PDB entry 2V22 | X-ray diffraction, 2.60 A resolution | chains A and B

[Chain A]
Molecule: Cell division protein kinase 2
Organism: Homo sapiens
Notes: EC 2.7.1.37
UniProtKB: P24941 (CDK2_HUMAN); residue numbers follow UniProt; this construct covers 1-298
Sequence (298 residues; row label = number of the first residue in the row):
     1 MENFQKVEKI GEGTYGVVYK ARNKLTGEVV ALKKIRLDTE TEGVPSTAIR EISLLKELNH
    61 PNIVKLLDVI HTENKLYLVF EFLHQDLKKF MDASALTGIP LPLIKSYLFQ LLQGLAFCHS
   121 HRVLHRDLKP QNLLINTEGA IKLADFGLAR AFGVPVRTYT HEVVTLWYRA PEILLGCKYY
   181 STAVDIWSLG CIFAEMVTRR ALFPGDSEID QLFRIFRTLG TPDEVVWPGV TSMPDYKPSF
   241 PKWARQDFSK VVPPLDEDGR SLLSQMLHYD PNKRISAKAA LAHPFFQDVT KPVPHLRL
Not modelled in the structure: 297-298

[Chain B]
Molecule: Cyclin-A2
Organism: Homo sapiens
UniProtKB: P20248 (CCNA2_HUMAN); residue numbers follow UniProt; this construct covers 174-432
Sequence (259 residues; numbered 174 to 432; the number before each row is that of its first residue):
   174 EVPDYHEDIH TYLREMEVKC KPKVGYMKKQ PDITNSMRAI LVDWLVEVGE EYKLQNETLH
   234 LAVNYIDRFL SSMSVLRGKL QLVGTAAMLL ASKFEEIYPP EVAEFVYITD DTYTKKQVLR
   294 MEHLVLKVLT FDLAAPTVNQ FLTQYFLHQQ PANCKVESLA MFLGELSLID ADPYLKYLPS
   354 VIAGAAFHLA LYTVTGQSWP ESLIRKTGYT LESLKPCLMD LHQTYLKAPQ HAQQSIREKY
   414 KNSKYHGVSL LNPPETLNL
Not modelled in the structure: 174
Residues lining bound ligands: C35 (n~2~-{[1-(4-chlorophenyl)-5-methyl-1H-1,2,4-triazol-3-yl]carbonyl}-n~5~-(diaminomethylidene)-L-ornithyl-L-leucyl-L-isoleucyl-4-fluoro-L-phenylalaninamide): M210, I213, L214, W217, E220, V221, E224, R250, L253, Q254, I281, T282, D283, T285

[Interface between chain A and chain B]
Contacting residue pairs - 62 pairs, chain A then chain B:
  T39(A) - K289(B)
  T39(A) - L292(B)
  E40(A) - K288(B)
  E40(A) - L292(B)
  T41(A) - V275(B)
  E42(A) - K266(B)  hydrogen bond (backbone-side chain)
  E42(A) - E274(B)
  E42(A) - V275(B)
  G43(A) - K266(B)
  G43(A) - L292(B)
  G43(A) - E295(B)
  V44(A) - K266(B)  hydrogen bond (backbone-side chain)
  V44(A) - E295(B)  hydrogen bond (backbone-side chain)
  V44(A) - L299(B)  hydrophobic
  S46(A) - K266(B)
  I49(A) - L263(B)  hydrophobic
  I49(A) - L299(B)  hydrophobic
  I49(A) - L306(B)  hydrophobic
  R50(A) - K266(B)
  R50(A) - F267(B)  hydrogen bond (side chain-backbone)
  R50(A) - E269(B)  hydrogen bond (side chain-backbone)
  I52(A) - F304(B)  hydrophobic
  S53(A) - F267(B)
  S53(A) - F304(B)
  S53(A) - L306(B)
  K56(A) - T303(B)  hydrogen bond (side chain-backbone)
  K56(A) - D305(B)  salt bridge
  E57(A) - Y185(B)  hydrogen bond
  E57(A) - M189(B)
  E57(A) - A307(B)
  H71(A) - H296(B)  hydrogen bond
  H71(A) - F304(B)
  T72(A) - H296(B)
  A116(A) - Y178(B)
  H119(A) - Y178(B)
  H119(A) - I182(B)
  S120(A) - Y178(B)
  S120(A) - D181(B)
  H121(A) - Y185(B)
  R122(A) - I182(B)
  R122(A) - Y185(B)
  R122(A) - L186(B)
  R122(A) - A307(B)  hydrogen bond (side chain-backbone)
  R150(A) - F267(B)
  R150(A) - E268(B)  salt bridge
  F152(A) - I182(B)  hydrophobic
  G153(A) - Q313(B)
  G153(A) - Q317(B)
  V154(A) - N312(B)
  V154(A) - Q313(B)
  V154(A) - T316(B)
  P155(A) - T316(B)
  R157(A) - Q228(B)
  R157(A) - I270(B)
  Y159(A) - I270(B)  hydrophobic
  N272(A) - V175(B)
  S276(A) - D177(B)  hydrogen bond
  S276(A) - Y178(B)
  A277(A) - Y178(B)  hydrogen bond (backbone-side chain)
  K278(A) - D177(B)
  K278(A) - Y178(B)  hydrogen bond (backbone-side chain)
  K278(A) - D181(B)  salt bridge
Interface residues without a listed pair, chain A (39 interface residues in all): L54, V69, L76, A151, T158, H161, T182, A279
Interface residues without a listed pair, chain B (35 interface residues in all): E230, Y271, K300

[Overview]
The interface between chain A and chain B involves 39 residues on one side and 35 on the other; the contacts
include 12 hydrogen bonds and 3 salt bridges. Polar pairs include K56(A)-D305(B), R150(A)-E268(B) and
K278(A)-D181(B). Ligands of chain B: compound C35.
Here chain A is Cell division protein kinase 2 and chain B is Cyclin-A2, both from Homo sapiens. Entry 2V22
(REPLACE: A strategy for Iterative Design of Cyclin Binding Groove Inhibitors) was determined by X-ray
diffraction.
